3UZP - chain A; structure by X-ray diffraction, 1.94 A resolution.

# Chain A
Name: Casein kinase I isoform delta
Source organism: Homo sapiens
Notes: EC 2.7.11.1
UniProt: P48730 (KC1D_HUMAN); residues 1-294 here = UniProt positions 1-294
Sequence (296 residues; each row starts with the number of its first residue; numbers below 1 keep their minus sign (Gly-1 is residue -1)):
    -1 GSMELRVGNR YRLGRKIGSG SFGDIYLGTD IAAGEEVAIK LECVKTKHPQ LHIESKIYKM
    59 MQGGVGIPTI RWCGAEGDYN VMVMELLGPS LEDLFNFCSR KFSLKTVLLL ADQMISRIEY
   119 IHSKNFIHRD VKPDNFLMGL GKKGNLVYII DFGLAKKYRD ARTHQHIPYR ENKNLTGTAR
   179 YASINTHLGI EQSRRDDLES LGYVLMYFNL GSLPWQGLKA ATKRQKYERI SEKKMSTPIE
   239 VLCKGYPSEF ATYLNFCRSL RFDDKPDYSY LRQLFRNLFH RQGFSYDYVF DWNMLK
Disordered / not traced: -1 to 2
Sequence notes: expression tag (-1 to 0)
Curated features (UniProtKB/Swiss-Prot):
  - active site: Asp128 (Proton acceptor)
  - binding site (ATP): Ile15 to Ile23, Lys38
  - natural variant: Thr44 (T44A: In FASPS2), His46 (H46R: In FASPS2), Ser97 (S97C: In breast cancer samples)
  - mutagenesis: Lys38 (K38M: Impaired kinase activity and abnormal subcellular localization with exclusive accumulation to the nucleus), Thr176 (T176I: Impaired kinase activity and abnormal subcellular localization with exclusive accumulation to the nucleus)
Residues lining bound ligands: 0CK (4-[1-cyclohexyl-4-(4-fluorophenyl)-1H-imidazol-5-yl]pyrimidin-2-amine): Ile15, Gly16, Ser17, Gly18, Ile23, Ala36, Ile37, Lys38, Tyr56, Ile68, Met80, Val81, Met82, Glu83, Leu84, Leu85, Gly86, Ser88, Asp132, Leu135, Ile148

# Overview
Bound to chain A: compound 0CK. UniProt lists active-site residue Asp128, 10 ATP-binding residues and 2
mutagenesis sites.
Chain A is Casein kinase I isoform delta (Homo sapiens); the structure, crystal structure of ck1d with
PF670462 from P21 crystal form, was determined by X-ray diffraction, deposited together with 3UYS and 3UYT.
